PDB entry 9LYB | electron microscopy, 3.16 A resolution | chains A and N of the 5 polymer chains in the assembly

# Chain A
Protein: Isoform Gnas-2 of Guanine nucleotide-binding protein G(s) subunit alpha isoforms short
Source organism: Homo sapiens
Notes: EC 3.6.5.-
UniProt: P63092 (GNAS2_HUMAN), isoform P63092-2; the author numbering skips numbers that UniProt does not, so the offset changes along the chain: 8-64 = UniProt 8-64; 79-394 = UniProt 65-380
Chain sequence (373 residues; row label = number of the first residue in the row; note: 14 numbers in that range are skipped by the numbering (no residue carries them; nothing is unmodelled there)):
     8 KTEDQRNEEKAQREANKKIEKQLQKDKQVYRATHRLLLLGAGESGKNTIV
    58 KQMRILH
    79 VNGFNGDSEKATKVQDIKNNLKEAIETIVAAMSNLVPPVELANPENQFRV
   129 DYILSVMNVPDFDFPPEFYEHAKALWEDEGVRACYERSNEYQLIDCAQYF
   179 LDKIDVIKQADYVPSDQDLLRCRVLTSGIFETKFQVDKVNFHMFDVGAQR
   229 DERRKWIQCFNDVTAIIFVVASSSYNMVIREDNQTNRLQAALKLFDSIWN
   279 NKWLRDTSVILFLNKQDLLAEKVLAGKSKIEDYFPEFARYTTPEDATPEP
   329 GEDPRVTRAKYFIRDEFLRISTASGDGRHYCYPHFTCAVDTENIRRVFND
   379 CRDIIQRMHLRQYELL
Unresolved in the structure: 79-203, 254-261
Differences from the reference sequence: conflict N54 (Ser in P63092), A226 (Gly212 in P63092), A268 (Glu254 in P63092), K271 (Asn257 in P63092), D274 (Lys260 in P63092), K280 (Arg266 in P63092), D284 (Thr270 in P63092), T285 (Ile271 in P63092)

# Chain N
Protein: Nanobody 35
Source organism: Homo sapiens
Notes: antibody fragment or engineered binder
Chain sequence (128 residues; each row starts with the number of its first residue):
     1 QVQLQESGGGLVQPGGSLRLSCAASGFTFSNYKMNWVRQAPGKGLEWVSD
    51 ISQSGASISYTGSVKGRFTISRDNAKNTLYLQMNSLKPEDTAVYYCARCP
   101 APFTRDCFDVTSTTYAYRGQGTQVTVSS
Cystine bridges: C22-C96, C99-C107

# How chain A and chain N interact
Residue-residue contacts (32; chain A residue first):
  R228(A) - T114(N)  hydrogen bond
  D229(A) - D109(N)
  D229(A) - S112(N)  hydrogen bond
  D229(A) - T113(N)  hydrogen bond (side chain-backbone)
  E230(A) - D109(N)
  E230(A) - S112(N)
  E230(A) - T114(N)
  R231(A) - D109(N)  hydrogen bond (backbone-side chain)
  R232(A) - P100(N)
  R232(A) - F108(N)
  R232(A) - D109(N)  salt bridge
  R232(A) - Y115(N)
  Q262(A) - K43(N)
  Q262(A) - G44(N)
  T263(A) - E46(N)
  Q267(A) - W47(N)
  Q267(A) - T61(N)
  K271(A) - W47(N)
  K271(A) - D50(N)  salt bridge
  S275(A) - D106(N)
  S275(A) - C107(N)  hydrogen bond (side chain-backbone)
  S275(A) - F108(N)
  I276(A) - F108(N)
  N278(A) - R105(N)  hydrogen bond
  N279(A) - D106(N)  hydrogen bond
  N279(A) - F108(N)
  R283(A) - R105(N)
  Y311(A) - G62(N)
  P313(A) - G62(N)
  P313(A) - K65(N)
  E314(A) - K65(N)  salt bridge
  S352(A) - R105(N)  hydrogen bond
Interface residues without a listed pair, chain A (20 interface residues in all): I235, D310
Interface residues without a listed pair, chain N (19 interface residues in all): S63

# Overview
The interface between chain A and chain N involves 20 residues on one side and 19 on the other; the contacts
include 8 hydrogen bonds and 3 salt bridges. Among the polar pairs are R232(A)-D109(N), K271(A)-D50(N) and
E314(A)-K65(N).
Chain A is Isoform Gnas-2 of Guanine nucleotide-binding protein G(s) subunit alpha isoforms short and chain N
is Nanobody 35, both from Homo sapiens; the structure, Cryo-EM structure of GPR3-G protein-monomer complex,
was determined by electron microscopy (same publication as 9LYC and 9LYD).
